8EQW - chains A and G; structure by X-ray diffraction, 1.76 A resolution.

Chain A (and G):
Protein: Sulfhydrylase FUB7
Organism: Fusarium fujikuroi
Notes: EC 2.5.1.-; chain G of this document is another copy of the same molecule, construct and numbering; everything in this record applies to it too
Reference sequence: S0DUX5 (FUB7_GIBF5); residues 2-433 here = UniProt positions 2-433
Sequence (450 residues; row label = number of the first residue in the row; numbers below 1 keep their minus sign (Met-16 is residue -16)):
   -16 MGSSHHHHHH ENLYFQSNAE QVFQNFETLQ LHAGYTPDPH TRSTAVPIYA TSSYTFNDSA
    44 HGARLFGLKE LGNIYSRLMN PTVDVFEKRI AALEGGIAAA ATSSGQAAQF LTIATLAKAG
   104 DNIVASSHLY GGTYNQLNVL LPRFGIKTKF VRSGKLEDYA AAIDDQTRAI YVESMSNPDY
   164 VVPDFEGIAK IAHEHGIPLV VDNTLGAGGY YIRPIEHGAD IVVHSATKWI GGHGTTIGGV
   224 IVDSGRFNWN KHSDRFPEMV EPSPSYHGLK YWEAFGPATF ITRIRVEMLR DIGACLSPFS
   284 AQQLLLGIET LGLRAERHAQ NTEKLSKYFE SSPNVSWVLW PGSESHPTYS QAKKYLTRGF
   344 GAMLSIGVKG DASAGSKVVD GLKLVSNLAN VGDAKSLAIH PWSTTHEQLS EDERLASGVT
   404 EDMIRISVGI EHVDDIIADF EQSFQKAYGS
Not modelled in the structure: -16 to 5, 390-394, 433 (chain G: -16 to 5, 389-400, 433)
Sequence notes: initiating methionine (-16); expression tag (-15 to 1)
Modified positions: Lys211 ((2S)-2-amino-6-[[3-hydroxy-2-methyl-5-(phosphonooxymethyl)pyridin-4-yl]methylideneamino]hexanoic acid; LLP)

Interface between chain A and chain G:
Pairs across the interface (137):
  Ala33(A) with Thr218(G)
  Thr34(A) with Gly217(G); Thr218(G), hydrogen bond (backbone-backbone)
  Ser35(A) with Thr210(G); Gly217(G), hydrogen bond (backbone-backbone); Thr218(G); Ile220(G); Asn373(G)
  Ser36(A) with Leu371(G); Asn373(G)
  Tyr37(A) with Leu371(G)
  Thr38(A) with Asn370(G); Leu371(G)
  Phe39(A) with Asn370(G), hydrogen bond (backbone-backbone); Leu371(G), hydrophobic; Ile382(G), hydrophobic
  Asp41(A) with Asp363(G); Asn370(G)
  Ser42(A) with Ser359(G); Asp363(G), hydrogen bond; Asn370(G); Ser386(G); Thr387(G)
  Ala46(A) with Ser386(G); Thr387(G)
  Phe49(A) with Ala372(G), hydrophobic; Thr388(G)
  Tyr58(A) with Thr210(G); Lys211(G); Ile220(G)
  Ser59(A) with Ile220(G)
  Arg60(A) with Gln89(G); Tyr113(G), hydrogen bond; Lys211(G); Ile220(G)
  Ser86(A) with Ser86(G); Gly276(G), hydrogen bond (side chain-backbone); Ala277(G); Cys278(G)
  Ser87(A) with Gly276(G), hydrogen bond (side chain-backbone)
  Gln89(A) with Arg60(G); Arg273(G); Asp274(G); Ile275(G)
  Ala90(A) with Ile275(G), hydrogen bond (backbone-backbone); Gly276(G)
  Phe93(A) with Phe93(G), hydrophobic
  Ala97(A) with Arg126(G), hydrogen bond (backbone-side chain); Phe127(G), hydrophobic
  Thr98(A) with Arg126(G)
  Ala100(A) with Arg126(G), hydrogen bond (backbone-side chain)
  Lys101(A) with Arg126(G)
  Ala102(A) with Arg126(G), hydrogen bond (backbone-backbone); Gly128(G)
  Tyr113(A) with Arg60(G), hydrogen bond
  Asn118(A) with Arg273(G); Asp274(G)
  Gln119(A) with Asp274(G), hydrogen bond (side chain-backbone)
  Val122(A) with Ser248(G)
  Leu123(A) with Met271(G), hydrophobic; Asp274(G); Ile275(G), hydrophobic
  Arg126(A) with Ala97(G), hydrogen bond (side chain-backbone); Thr98(G); Ala100(G), hydrogen bond (side chain-backbone); Lys101(G); Ala102(G), hydrogen bond (backbone-backbone); Glu241(G), salt bridge; Arg266(G)
  Phe127(A) with Ala97(G), hydrophobic; Ala102(G); Phe127(G)
  Gly128(A) with Ala102(G)
  Ile129(A) with Phe127(G), hydrophobic
  Thr210(A) with Ser35(G); Tyr58(G)
  Lys211(A) with Tyr58(G); Arg60(G)
  Gly217(A) with Thr34(G); Ser35(G), hydrogen bond (backbone-backbone)
  Thr218(A) with Ala33(G); Thr34(G), hydrogen bond (backbone-backbone); Ser35(G)
  Ile220(A) with Ser35(G); Tyr58(G); Ser59(G); Arg60(G); Cys278(G), hydrophobic
  Glu241(A) with Arg126(G), salt bridge
  Ser248(A) with Val122(G)
  Met271(A) with Leu123(G), hydrophobic
  Arg273(A) with Gln89(G); Asn118(G)
  Asp274(A) with Gln89(G); Asn118(G); Gln119(G), hydrogen bond (backbone-side chain); Leu123(G)
  Ile275(A) with Gln89(G); Ala90(G), hydrogen bond (backbone-backbone); Leu123(G), hydrophobic
  Gly276(A) with Ser86(G), hydrogen bond (backbone-side chain); Ser87(G), hydrogen bond (backbone-side chain); Ala90(G)
  Ala277(A) with Ser86(G); Ala277(G), hydrophobic
  Cys278(A) with Ser86(G); Ile220(G), hydrophobic
  Ser280(A) with Ser280(G); Ser283(G)
  Phe282(A) with Phe282(G), hydrophobic; Gln286(G)
  Ser283(A) with Ser280(G), hydrogen bond
  Gln286(A) with Phe282(G)
  Ser359(A) with Ser42(G)
  Asp363(A) with Asp41(G); Ser42(G), hydrogen bond (side chain-backbone)
  Asn370(A) with Thr38(G); Phe39(G), hydrogen bond (backbone-backbone); Asp41(G); Ser42(G)
  Leu371(A) with Ser36(G); Tyr37(G); Thr38(G); Phe39(G), hydrophobic
  Ala372(A) with Phe39(G); Phe49(G), hydrophobic
  Asn373(A) with Ser35(G); Ser36(G); Tyr58(G)
  Ile382(A) with Phe39(G), hydrophobic
  Ser386(A) with Ser42(G); Ala46(G)
  Thr387(A) with Ser42(G); Ala46(G); Phe49(G)
  Thr388(A) with Phe49(G)
  Glu396(A) with His250(G), salt bridge
Other interface residues (no listed pair), chain A (70 interface residues in all): Gly45, Gly115, Thr219, Pro247, Arg266, Val362, Ser369, His383
Other interface residues (no listed pair), chain G (70 interface residues in all): Gly45, Gly115, Ile129, Thr219, Pro247, Val362, Ser369, His383

Overview:
The chain A/chain G interface involves 70 residues from each chain, with 25 hydrogen bonds and 3 salt bridges.
Polar pairs include Arg126(A)-Glu241(G), Glu396(A)-His250(G) and Ser42(A)-Asp363(G).
Chain A and chain G are both Sulfhydrylase FUB7 (Fusarium fujikuroi); the structure, Crystal structure of
Fub7, was determined by X-ray diffraction (same publication as 8ERJ and 8ERB).
